PDB entry 6RJE | X-ray diffraction, 2.50 A resolution | chain A

Chain A:
Name: Lysostaphin
Organism: Staphylococcus simulans
Notes: EC 3.4.24.75
UniProtKB: P10547 (LSTP_STASI); residues 401-493 here = UniProt positions 401-493
Chain sequence (100 residues; each row starts with the number of its first residue):
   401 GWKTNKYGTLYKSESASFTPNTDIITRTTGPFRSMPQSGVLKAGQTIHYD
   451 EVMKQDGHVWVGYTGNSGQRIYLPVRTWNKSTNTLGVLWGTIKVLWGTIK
Not modelled in the structure: 494-500
Sequence notes: expression tag (494-500)
Ligand contacts: K5T ((2R)-2-[[(2S)-2-[[(4R)-5-azanyl-4-[[(2S)-2-azanylpropanoyl]amino]-5-oxidanylidene-pentanoyl]amino]-6-[2-[2-[2-[2-(2-azanylethanoylamino)ethanoylamino]ethanoylamino]ethanoylamino]ethanoylamino]hexanoyl]amino]propanoic acid): Asn405, Lys406, Tyr407, Thr409, Tyr411, Thr429, Gly430, Pro431, Phe432, Met435, Glu451, Met453, Tyr472
From the paper describing this entry:
  - binding site for K5T: Asn405 to Tyr411, Ile425, Arg427, Thr429, Gly430, Val440, Met453, Tyr472
  - mutagenesis - I425A, R427M, W489L: decreased binding to P4 ligand
  - mutagenesis - Y472S (9-fold), W489L (9-fold): decreased catalytic activity
  - mutagenesis - N405A: decreased binding to G5

Summary:
Chain A binds compound K5T. From the paper: a binding site for K5T at Asn405, Ile425 and Arg427 among others;
I425A, R427M and W489L reduce binding to P4 ligand; 5 substitutions were tested in all.
Chain A is Lysostaphin (Staphylococcus simulans); the structure, Lysostaphin SH3b P4-G5 complex, homesource
dataset, was determined by X-ray diffraction together with 6RK4 from the same study.
